PDB entry 8APJ | electron microscopy, 3.80 A resolution | chains p and r of the 42 polymer chains in the assembly

== Chain p ==
Molecule: subunit-b
From: Trypanosoma brucei brucei
Reference sequence: C9ZLR9 (C9ZLR9_TRYB9); residues 1-105 here correspond to UniProt positions 65-169 (UniProt number = residue number + 64)
Chain sequence (105 residues; numbered 1 to 105; the number before each row is that of its first residue):
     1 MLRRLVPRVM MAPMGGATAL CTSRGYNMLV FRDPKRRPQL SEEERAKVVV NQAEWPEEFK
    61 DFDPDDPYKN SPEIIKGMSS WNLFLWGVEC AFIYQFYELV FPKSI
Disordered / not traced: 1-25
Ligand contacts:
  - 1,2-diacyl-sn-glycero-3-phosphocholine (PC1), molecule 1: L29, V30, F31
  - 1,2-diacyl-sn-glycero-3-phosphocholine (PC1), molecule 2: W86, C90, I93, Y94, Q95, Y97, E98

== Chain r ==
Molecule: ATPEG4
From: Trypanosoma brucei brucei
Chain sequence (62 residues; numbered 1 to 62; the number before each row is that of its first residue):
     1 MLLGGFVPRR FSQFNRDPCW MFFIFSVGFW LGEYPAMMIK YNARDLVYDP HRYVWSHHDD
    61 HH
Ligand contacts:
  - 1,2-diacyl-sn-glycero-3-phosphocholine (PC1), molecule 1: M1, L2, F23, S26, F29, W30, E33, Y34, M37
  - 1,2-diacyl-sn-glycero-3-phosphocholine (PC1), molecule 2: M21, F22, F25

== Chain p / chain r interface ==
Pairs across the interface (58):
  Y26(p) with V7(r), hydrogen bond (side chain-backbone); P8(r); R9(r)
  M28(p) with V7(r), hydrophobic; P8(r); R9(r)
  F31(p) with V7(r); W20(r), hydrophobic
  R32(p) with V7(r)
  D65(p) with R9(r), salt bridge
  D66(p) with R10(r), salt bridge; Q13(r), hydrogen bond
  Y68(p) with F6(r), hydrophobic; V7(r); Q13(r); R16(r), hydrogen bond (backbone-side chain)
  K69(p) with Q13(r); R16(r), hydrogen bond (backbone-side chain)
  S71(p) with R16(r), hydrogen bond (backbone-side chain)
  P72(p) with R16(r)
  E73(p) with N15(r), hydrogen bond
  I74(p) with N15(r), hydrogen bond (backbone-backbone); R16(r); D17(r); P18(r); M21(r), hydrophobic
  M78(p) with N15(r), hydrogen bond (backbone-side chain)
  S79(p) with N15(r)
  S80(p) with F11(r), hydrogen bond (side chain-backbone); S12(r), hydrogen bond (side chain-backbone); F14(r), hydrogen bond (side chain-backbone); N15(r), hydrogen bond (side chain-backbone)
  W81(p) with F11(r)
  L83(p) with M21(r), hydrophobic; I24(r), hydrophobic; F25(r)
  F84(p) with F11(r), hydrophobic; G28(r); L31(r), hydrophobic
  W86(p) with F25(r)
  G87(p) with F25(r); G28(r); F29(r)
  V88(p) with G28(r); F29(r)
  C90(p) with F25(r), hydrophobic; F29(r)
  A91(p) with F29(r); G32(r); E33(r)
  F92(p) with G32(r)
  Q95(p) with E33(r); A36(r); M37(r); K40(r), hydrogen bond (backbone-side chain)
  F96(p) with A36(r); I39(r), hydrophobic
  E98(p) with K40(r), salt bridge
Other interface residues (no listed pair), chain p (34 interface residues in all): V30, D33, P34, N70, I75, Y94, L99
Other interface residues (no listed pair), chain r (30 interface residues in all): L2, G5, V27, Y41

== Summary ==
34 residues of chain p and 30 residues of chain r are in contact; the contacts include 13 hydrogen bonds and 3
salt bridges. Among the polar pairs are D65(p)-R9(r), D66(p)-R10(r) and E98(p)-K40(r).
1,2-diacyl-sn-glycero-3-phosphocholine is bound between chain p and chain r.
Here chain p is subunit-b and chain r is ATPEG4, both from Trypanosoma brucei brucei. Entry 8APJ (rotational
state 2d of Trypanosoma brucei mitochondrial ATP synthase) was determined by electron microscopy (same
publication as 8AP6, 8AP7, 8AP8, 8AP9, 8APA, 8APB and 7 further entries).
